3J7L - chains A and B of the 3 polymer chains in the assembly; structure by electron microscopy, 3.80 A resolution.

== Chain A (and B) ==
Name: Capsid protein
Organism: Brome mosaic virus
Notes: chain B of this document is another copy of the same molecule, construct and numbering; everything in this record applies to it too
UniProtKB: P03602 (CAPSD_BMV); residues 1-189 here = UniProt positions 1-189
Sequence (189 residues; row label = number of the first residue in the row):
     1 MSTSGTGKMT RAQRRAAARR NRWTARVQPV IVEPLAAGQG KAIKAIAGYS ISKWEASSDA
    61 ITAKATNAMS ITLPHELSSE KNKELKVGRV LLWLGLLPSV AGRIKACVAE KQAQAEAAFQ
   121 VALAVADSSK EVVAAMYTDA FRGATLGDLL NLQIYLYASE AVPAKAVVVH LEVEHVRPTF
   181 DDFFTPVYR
Unresolved in the structure: 1-40 (chain B: 1-25)

== Interface between chain A and chain B ==
Pairs across the interface - 10 pairs, chain A then chain B:
  Glu110(A) - Glu80(B)
  Leu123(A) - Thr185(B)
  Asp139(A) - Phe180(B)
  Ala140(A) - Lys81(B)
  Phe141(A) - Lys81(B)
  Arg142(A) - Lys81(B)
  Gly143(A) - Glu84(B)
  Ala144(A) - Glu84(B)
  Thr145(A) - Glu84(B)  hydrogen bond (backbone-side chain)
  Asp148(A) - Glu84(B)
Interface residues without a listed pair, chain A (11 interface residues in all): Thr138
Interface residues without a listed pair, chain B (8 interface residues in all): Ser79, Phe183, Pro186

== Summary ==
The interface between chain A and chain B involves 11 residues on one side and 8 on the other, with 1 hydrogen
bond. The hydrogen-bonded pair is Thr145(A)-Glu84(B).
Chain A and chain B are both Capsid protein (Brome mosaic virus); the structure, Full virus map of brome
mosaic virus, was determined by electron microscopy, deposited together with 3J7M and 3J7N.
